Entry 2CJU (X-ray diffraction, 2.50 A resolution); this record covers chains H and L.

[Chain H]
Name: NQ16-113.8 anti-phox antibody
Source organism: Mus musculus
Notes: antibody fragment or engineered binder
Sequence (121 residues; numbered 1 to 113 plus 8 insertion-coded residues; the number before each row is that of its first residue; a row labelled like 52A-52C holds insertion residues (52A, then the next letters in order)):
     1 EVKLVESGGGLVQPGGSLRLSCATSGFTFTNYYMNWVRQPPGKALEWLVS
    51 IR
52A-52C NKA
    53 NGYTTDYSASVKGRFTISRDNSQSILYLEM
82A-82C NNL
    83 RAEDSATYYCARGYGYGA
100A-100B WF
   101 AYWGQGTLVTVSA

[Chain L]
Name: NQ16-113.8 anti-phox antibody
Source organism: Mus musculus
Notes: antibody fragment or engineered binder
Sequence (113 residues; row label = number of the first residue in the row; a row labelled like 27A-27E holds insertion residues (27A, then the next letters in order)):
     1 QVLMTQTPLSLPVSLGDQASISCRSSQ
27A-27E SIVHS
    28 NGNTYLEWYLQKPGQSPKLLIYKVSNRFSGVPDRFSGSGSGTDFTLKISR
    78 VEAEDLGVYYCFQGSHVPYTFGGGTKLEI
  106A K
   107 R

[Interface between chain H and chain L]
Pairs across the interface (41):
  Val37(H) - Phe98(L)  hydrophobic
  Gln39(H) - Gln38(L)  hydrogen bond
  Gln39(H) - Tyr87(L)  hydrogen bond
  Lys43(H) - Tyr87(L)
  Ala44(H) - Tyr87(L)
  Leu45(H) - Pro44(L)  hydrophobic
  Leu45(H) - Tyr87(L)  hydrophobic
  Leu45(H) - Phe98(L)
  Glu46(H) - Phe98(L)
  Trp47(H) - Val94(L)  hydrophobic
  Trp47(H) - Pro95(L)  hydrophobic
  Trp47(H) - Tyr96(L)
  Trp47(H) - Phe98(L)
  Arg52(H) - Tyr96(L)
  Asp58(H) - Val94(L)
  Tyr91(H) - Gln38(L)
  Tyr91(H) - Ser43(L)
  Tyr96(H) - Tyr49(L)
  Tyr96(H) - Phe55(L)  hydrophobic
  Tyr98(H) - Tyr49(L)
  Tyr98(H) - Lys50(L)
  Gly99(H) - Tyr32(L)
  Gly99(H) - Glu34(L)
  Gly99(H) - Tyr49(L)
  Gly99(H) - Lys50(L)
  Ala100(H) - Glu34(L)
  Ala100(H) - Leu46(L)  hydrophobic
  Ala100(H) - Tyr49(L)  hydrophobic
  Trp100A(H) - Glu34(L)  hydrogen bond (backbone-side chain)
  Trp100A(H) - Tyr36(L)  hydrogen bond (backbone-side chain)
  Trp100A(H) - Phe89(L)
  Trp100A(H) - Gly91(L)  hydrogen bond (side chain-backbone)
  Trp100A(H) - Tyr96(L)  hydrophobic
  Phe100B(H) - Tyr36(L)  hydrogen bond (backbone-side chain)
  Phe100B(H) - Leu46(L)
  Phe100B(H) - Phe89(L)  hydrophobic
  Phe100B(H) - Phe98(L)  hydrophobic
  Ala101(H) - Leu46(L)  hydrophobic
  Trp103(H) - Tyr36(L)
  Trp103(H) - Pro44(L)
  Gly104(H) - Ser43(L)
Interface residues without a listed pair, chain H (20 interface residues in all): Tyr59
Interface residues without a listed pair, chain L (21 interface residues in all): Gln42, Ser56, Gly99, Gly100

[Summary]
Chain H and chain L form an interface of 20 and 21 residues respectively, with 6 hydrogen bonds. Polar pairs
include Gln39(H)-Gln38(L), Gln39(H)-Tyr87(L) and Trp100A(H)-Glu34(L).
Chain H is NQ16-113.8 anti-phox antibody and chain L is NQ16-113.8 anti-phox antibody, both from Mus musculus;
the structure, Crystal structure of the TEPC15-Vk45.1 anti-2-phenyl-5-oxazolone NQ16- 113.8 scFv in complex
with phOxGABA, was determined by X-ray diffraction, deposited together with 2UUD.
